9D37 - chains A and B of the 4 polymer chains in the assembly; structure by electron microscopy, 3.34 A resolution.

Chain A:
Name: Glutamate receptor ionotropic, NMDA 1
Source organism: Homo sapiens
Reference sequence: Q05586 (NMDZ1_HUMAN); residue numbers follow UniProt; this construct covers 23-847
Chain sequence (825 residues; each row starts with the number of its first residue):
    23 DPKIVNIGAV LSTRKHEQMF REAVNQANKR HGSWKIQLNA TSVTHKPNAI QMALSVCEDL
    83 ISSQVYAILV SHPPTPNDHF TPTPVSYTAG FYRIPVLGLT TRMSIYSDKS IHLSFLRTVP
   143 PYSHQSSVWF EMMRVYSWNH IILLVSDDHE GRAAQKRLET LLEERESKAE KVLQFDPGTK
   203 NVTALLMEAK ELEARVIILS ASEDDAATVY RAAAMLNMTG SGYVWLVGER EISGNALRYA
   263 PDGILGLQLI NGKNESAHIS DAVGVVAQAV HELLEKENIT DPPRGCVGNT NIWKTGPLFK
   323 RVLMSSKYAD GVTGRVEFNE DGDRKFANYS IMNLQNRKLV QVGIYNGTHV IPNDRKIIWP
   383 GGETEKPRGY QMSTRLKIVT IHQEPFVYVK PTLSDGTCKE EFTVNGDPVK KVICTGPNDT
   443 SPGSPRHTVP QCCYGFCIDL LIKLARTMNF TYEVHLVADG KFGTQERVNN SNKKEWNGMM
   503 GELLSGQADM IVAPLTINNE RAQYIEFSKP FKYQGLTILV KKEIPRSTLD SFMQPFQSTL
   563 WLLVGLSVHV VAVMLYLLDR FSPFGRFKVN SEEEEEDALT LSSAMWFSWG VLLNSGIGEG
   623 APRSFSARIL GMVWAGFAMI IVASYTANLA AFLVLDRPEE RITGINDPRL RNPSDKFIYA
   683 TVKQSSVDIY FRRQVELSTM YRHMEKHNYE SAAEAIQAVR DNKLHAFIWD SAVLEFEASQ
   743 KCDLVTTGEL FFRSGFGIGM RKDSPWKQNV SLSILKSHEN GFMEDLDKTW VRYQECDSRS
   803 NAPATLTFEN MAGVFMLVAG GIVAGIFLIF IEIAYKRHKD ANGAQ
Disordered / not traced: 23-24, 586-601, 799-806, 838-847
Differences from the reference sequence: engineered mutation Asn844 (Arg in Q05586), Gly845 (Arg in Q05586), Ala846 (Lys in Q05586)
Cystine bridges: Cys79-Cys308, Cys420-Cys454, Cys436-Cys455, Cys744-Cys798
Covalently attached groups: N-acetylglucosamine (NAG) linked to Asn471, Asn771
Ligand contacts: glycine (GLY): Phe484, Pro516, Leu517, Thr518, Arg523, Ser687, Ser688, Trp731, Asp732
Swiss-Prot annotation at these positions:
  - region: Leu603 to Pro624 (Pore-forming)
  - binding site (glycine): Pro516, Thr518, Arg523, Ser688, Asp732
  - glycosylation (N-linked (GlcNAc...) asparagine): Asn61, Asn203, Asn239, Asn276, Asn300, Asn350, Asn368, Asn440, Asn471, Asn491, Asn674, Asn771
  - natural variant: Arg217 (R217W: In NDHMSR), Asp227 (D227H: In NDHMSR; uncertain significance), Arg306 (R306Q: Found in a patient with schizophrenia; uncertain significance), Asp552 (D552E: In NDHMSD), Pro557 (P557R: In NDHMSD), Ser560 (S560SS: In NDHMSD), Gly618 (G618R: In NDHMSD), Gly620 (G620R: In NDHMSD), Ala637 (A637S: In NDHMSD; uncertain significance; A637V: In NDHMSD; uncertain significance), Gly638 (G638A: In NDHMSD; G638V: In NDHMSD), Met641 (M641I: In NDHMSD; M641L: In NDHMSD; M641V: In NDHMSD), Ile642 (I642T: In NDHMSD; uncertain significance), 13 further natural variant entries in UniProt
  - mutagenesis: Ile642 (I642L: Slight decrease in glutamate and glycine agonist potency; mutant channels are activated at 2-fold higher glutamate and glycine concentrations), Val644 (V644M: Increase in glutamate and glycine agonist potency; mutant channels are activated lower glutamate and glycine concentrations), Ala653 (A653G: Increase in glutamate and glycine agonist potency; mutant channels are activated lower glutamate and glycine concentrations), Met813 (M813V: Slight decrease in glycine agonist potency; no effect on glutamate agonist potency)

Chain B:
Name: Glutamate receptor ionotropic, NMDA 2B
Source organism: Homo sapiens
Reference sequence: Q13224 (NMDE2_HUMAN); residue numbers follow UniProt; this construct covers 27-852
Chain sequence (884 residues; row label = number of the first residue in the row; numbers below 1 keep their minus sign (Trp-8 is residue -8)):
    -8 WSHPQFEKGG GSGGGSGGSA WSHPQFEKGA LVPRGRSQKS PPSIGIAVIL VGTSDEVAIK
    52 DAHEKDDFHH LSVVPRVELV AMNETDPKSI ITRICDLMSD RKIQGVVFAD DTDQEAIAQI
   112 LDFISAQTLT PILGIHGGSS MIMADKDESS MFFQFGPSIE QQASVMLNIM EEYDWYIFSI
   172 VTTYFPGYQD FVNKIRSTIE NSFVGWELEE VLLLDMSLDD GDSKIQNQLK KLQSPIILLY
   232 CTKEEATYIF EVANSVGLTG YGYTWIVPSL VAGDTDTVPA EFPTGLISVS YDEWDYGLPA
   292 RVRDGIAIIT TAASDMLSEH SFIPEPKSSC YNTHEKRIYQ SNMLNRYLIN VTFEGRNLSF
   352 SEDGYQMHPK LVIILLNKER KWERVGKWKD KSLQMKYYVW PRMCPETEEQ EDDHLSIVTL
   412 EEAPFVIVES VDPLSGTCMR NTVPCQKRIV TENKTDEEPG YIKKCCKGFC IDILKKISKS
   472 VKFTYDLYLV TNGKHGKKIN GTWNGMIGEV VMKRAYMAVG SLTINEERSE VVDFSVPFIE
   532 TGISVMVSRS NGTVSPSAFL EPFSADVWVM MFVMLLIVSA VAVFVFEYFS PVGYNRSLAD
   592 GREPGGPSFT IGKAIWLLWG LVFNNSVPVQ NPKGTTSKIM VSVWAFFAVI FLASYTANLA
   652 AFMIQEEYVD QVSGLSDKKF QRPNDFSPPF RFGTVPNGST ERNIRNNYAE MHAYMGKFNQ
   712 RGVDDALLSL KTGKLDAFIY DAAVLNYMAG RDEGCKLVTI GSGKVFASTG YGIAIQKDSG
   772 WKRQVDLAIL QLFGDGEMEE LEALWLTGIC HNEKNEVMSS QLDIDNMAGV FYMLGAAMAL
   832 SLITFISEHL FYWQFRHSFM GGPGSGATNF SLLKQAGDVE ENPG
Disordered / not traced: -8 to 33, 395-402, 441-450, 584-597, 842-875
Differences from the reference sequence: expression tag (-8 to 26, 853-875); engineered mutation Ser588 (Cys in Q13224), Ser838 (Cys in Q13224), Ser849 (Cys in Q13224)
Cystine bridges: Cys86-Cys321, Cys429-Cys456, Cys436-Cys457, Cys746-Cys801
Covalently attached groups: N-acetylglucosamine (NAG) linked to Asn688
Ligand contacts: glutamic acid (GLU): His486, Ser512, Thr514, Arg519, Val686, Gly689, Ser690, Thr691, Tyr731, Asp732
Swiss-Prot annotation at these positions:
  - region: Lys604 to Pro623 (Pore-forming)
  - binding site (Zn(2+)): His127, Glu284
  - binding site (L-glutamate): Thr514, Arg519, Ser690, Thr691, Asp732
  - site: Asn615 (Functional determinant of NMDA receptors)
  - glycosylation (N-linked (GlcNAc...) asparagine): Asn74, Asn341, Asn348, Asn444, Asn491, Asn542, Asn688
  - natural variant: Ile50 (I50N: Found in a patient with schizophrenia; uncertain significance), Leu362 (L362M: Found in a patient with schizophrenia; uncertain significance), Glu413 (E413G: In MRD6), Cys436 (C436R: In MRD6), Cys456 (C456Y: In MRD6), Cys461 (C461F: In MRD6), Arg540 (R540H: In DEE27), Pro553 (P553L: In MRD6), Asn615 (N615I: In DEE27), Val618 (V618G: In DEE27), Tyr646 (Y646C: In DEE27), Asn649 (N649S: In DEE27; uncertain significance), 6 further natural variant entries in UniProt
  - mutagenesis: Pro553 (P553R: Changed glutamate-gated calcium ion channel activity characterized by increased glutamate and glycine potency and slowed response rise time and deactivation time course), Ala636 (A636P: Severely reduced localization to cell membrane; A636V: Reduced localization to cell membrane ...), Ala639 (A639V: Reduced localization to cell membrane. Affects glutamate-gated calcium ion channel activity resulting in increased agonist potency and mutant channels activated at lower glutamate and glycine ...), Ile641 (I641T: Reduced localization to cell membrane. Affects glutamate-gated calcium ion channel activity resulting in increased agonist potency and mutant channels activated at lower glutamate and glycine ...), Asn649 (N649T: Affects glutamate-gated calcium ion channel activity resulting in increased agonist potency and mutant channels activated at lower glutamate and glycine concentrations), Ala652 (A652G: No significant effect on glutamate and glycine agonist potency), Ile655 (I655F: Reduced localization to cell membrane), Met818 (M818V: Increased glutamate and glycine agonist potency)

How chain A and chain B interact:
Residue-residue contacts (74):
  Ile72(A) with Gln118(B); Cys321(B)
  Leu76(A) with Ile82(B), hydrophobic
  Tyr109(A) with Phe114(B), hydrophobic
  Phe113(A) with Pro78(B); Ala107(B), hydrophobic; Ile111(B), hydrophobic
  Tyr114(A) with Pro78(B)
  Ser132(A) with Pro177(B)
  Cys308(A) with Asp77(B); Lys79(B)
  Val309(A) with Asp77(B)
  Thr312(A) with Thr76(B); Asp77(B)
  Arg323(A) with Ser208(B), hydrogen bond (side chain-backbone); Leu209(B); Asp210(B)
  Ser493(A) with Ser188(B)
  Asn494(A) with Ser188(B)
  Gln556(A) with Ser810(B); Gln812(B), hydrogen bond
  Pro557(A) with Gln812(B); Leu813(B), hydrogen bond (backbone-backbone)
  Phe558(A) with Leu813(B), hydrophobic
  Gln559(A) with Gln812(B); Leu813(B)
  Thr561(A) with Ile815(B)
  Leu562(A) with Leu813(B); Asp814(B); Ile815(B)
  Leu565(A) with Ile815(B), hydrophobic; Phe822(B), hydrophobic
  Met576(A) with Met829(B), hydrophobic
  Leu580(A) with Ser832(B)
  Phe583(A) with Phe836(B)
  Pro585(A) with His840(B)
  Phe609(A) with Pro619(B)
  Val613(A) with Val618(B), hydrophobic
  Asn616(A) with Asn615(B); Asn616(B); Ser617(B), hydrogen bond
  Gly622(A) with Pro619(B)
  Pro624(A) with Trp607(B), hydrophobic
  Phe627(A) with Glu839(B)
  Arg630(A) with Trp607(B)
  Ile631(A) with Ser832(B)
  Leu632(A) with Ala828(B)
  Met634(A) with Trp607(B), hydrophobic; Trp610(B), hydrogen bond (backbone-side chain)
  Val635(A) with Ala828(B), hydrophobic
  Ala637(A) with Phe614(B)
  Gly638(A) with Phe614(B)
  Phe639(A) with Val821(B), hydrophobic; Phe822(B), hydrophobic
  Met641(A) with Phe614(B), hydrophobic
  Ile642(A) with Tyr646(B); Val821(B), hydrophobic
  Ala649(A) with Met654(B)
  Asn650(A) with Met654(B); Ser811(B), hydrogen bond (side chain-backbone); Leu813(B)
  Ala653(A) with Met654(B); Ile655(B), hydrophobic
  Phe654(A) with Ser810(B)
  Leu657(A) with Ile655(B); Val808(B)
  Pro670(A) with Arg742(B); Thr798(B); Ile800(B), hydrophobic
  Arg673(A) with Ala794(B), hydrogen bond (side chain-backbone)
  Asn674(A) with Leu795(B)
  Val697(A) with Arg431(B); Asn432(B)
  Glu707(A) with Phe194(B)
Also at the interface, not in a pair above, chain A (64 interface residues in all): Ala71, Ala75, Cys79, Thr105, Pro106, Arg489, Val566, Ser584, Ser628, Ile643, Ala645, Ser646, Thr648, Ala652, Arg671
Also at the interface, not in a pair above, chain B (65 interface residues in all): Ser80, Cys86, Glu191, Asn192, Thr324, Gly603, Lys604, Leu643, Thr647, Leu650, Ala651, Trp796, Met809, Met818, Met824, Leu825

Overview:
64 residues of chain A and 65 residues of chain B are in contact; the contacts include 7 hydrogen bonds. Polar
contacts include Arg323(A)-Ser208(B), Gln556(A)-Gln812(B) and Asn616(A)-Ser617(B). Ligands of chain A:
glycine. Bound to chain B: glutamic acid. Covalently linked N-acetylglucosamine: at Asn471(A) and Asn771(A).
Chain A is Glutamate receptor ionotropic, NMDA 1 and chain B is Glutamate receptor ionotropic, NMDA 2B, both
from Homo sapiens; the structure, Nonactive state of Gly-,Glu- bound GluN1a-2B-2D NMDAR, was determined by
electron microscopy (same publication as 9D38, 9D39, 9D3A, 9D3B and 9D3C).
